PDB entry 6F2T | X-ray diffraction, 2.40 A resolution | chain A

Chain A:
Protein: Ectonucleotide pyrophosphatase/phosphodiesterase family member 3
Organism: Rattus norvegicus
Notes: EC 3.1.4.1, 3.6.1.9
UniProtKB: P97675 (ENPP3_RAT); numbering as in UniProt (aligned over 140-875)
Amino-acid sequence (749 residues; numbered 136 to 884; the number before each row is that of its first residue):
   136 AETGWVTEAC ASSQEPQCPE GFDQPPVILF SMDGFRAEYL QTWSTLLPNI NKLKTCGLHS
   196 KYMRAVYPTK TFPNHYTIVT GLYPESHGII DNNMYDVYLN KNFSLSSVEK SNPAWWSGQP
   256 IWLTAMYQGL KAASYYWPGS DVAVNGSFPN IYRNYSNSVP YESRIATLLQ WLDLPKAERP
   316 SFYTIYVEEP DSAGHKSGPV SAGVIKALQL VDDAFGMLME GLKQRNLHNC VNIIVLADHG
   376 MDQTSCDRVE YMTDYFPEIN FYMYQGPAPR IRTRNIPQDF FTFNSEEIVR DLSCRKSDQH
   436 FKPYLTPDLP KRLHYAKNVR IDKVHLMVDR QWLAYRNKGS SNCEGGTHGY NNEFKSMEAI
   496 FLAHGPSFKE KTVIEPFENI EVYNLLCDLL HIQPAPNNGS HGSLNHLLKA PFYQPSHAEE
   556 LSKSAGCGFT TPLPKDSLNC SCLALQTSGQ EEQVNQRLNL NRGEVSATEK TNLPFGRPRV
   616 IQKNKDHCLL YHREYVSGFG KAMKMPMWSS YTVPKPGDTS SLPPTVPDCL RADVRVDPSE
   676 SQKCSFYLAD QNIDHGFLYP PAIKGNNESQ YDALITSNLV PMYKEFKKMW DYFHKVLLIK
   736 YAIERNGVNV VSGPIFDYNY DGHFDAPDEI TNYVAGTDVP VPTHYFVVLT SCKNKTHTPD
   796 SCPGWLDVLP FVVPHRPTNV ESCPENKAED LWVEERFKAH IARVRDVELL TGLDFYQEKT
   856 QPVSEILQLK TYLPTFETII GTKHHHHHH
Disordered / not traced: 136-139, 147-150, 475-476, 580-587, 653-657, 685-687, 872-884
Sequence notes: expression tag (136-139, 876-884); variant Val201 (Met in P97675), Asn596 (Ser in P97675), Arg597 (Gly in P97675)
Curated features (UniProtKB/Swiss-Prot):
  - active site: Thr206 (Nucleophile)
  - binding site (Zn(2+)): Asp168, Thr206, Asp326, His330, Asp373, His374, His483
  - binding site (ATP): Lys205, Asn227, Asp276, Tyr290
  - binding site (Ca(2+)): Asp752, Asn754, Asp756, His758, Asp760
  - glycosylation (N-linked (GlcNAc...) asparagine): Asn237, Asn280, Asn289, Asn533, Asn574, Asn594, Asn702, Asn789
Disulfides: Cys145-Cys191, Cys153-Cys365, Cys381-Cys478, Cys429-Cys818, Cys562-Cys623, Cys575-Cys679, Cys577-Cys664, Cys787-Cys797
Glycans and other covalent adducts: N-acetylglucosamine (NAG) linked to Asn237, Asn280, Asn289, Asn533, Asn789
Metal / ion sites: Zn2+ site 1: Asp168, Thr206, Asp373, His374; Zn2+ site 2: Asp326, His330, His483 (together with phosphate ion); Ca2+: Asp752, Asn754, Asp756, His758, Asp760
Reported in the primary citation:
  - contacts within the chain: Lys452-Asn754 (hydrogen bond)
  - post-translational modification sites: Asn237, Asn280, Asn289, Asn533, Asn574, Asn702, Asn789
  - Ca2+ coordination: Asp752, Asn754, Asp756, His758, Asp760
  - binding site for phosphate ion: Thr206, Asn227
  - catalytic residues: Thr206 (proposed by the authors, not directly observed)
  - Zn2+ coordination: Asp168, Thr206, Asp326, His330, Asp373, His374, His483
  - mutagenesis - T206A, T379V (10-fold), G480A/G481A/G484A: decreased catalytic activity

In short:
Covalently linked N-acetylglucosamine: at Asn237, Asn280, Asn289, Asn533 and Asn789. The Zn2+ site 1 is built
by Asp168, Thr206, Asp373 and His374. UniProt lists active-site residue Thr206, 7 Zn2+-binding residues, 4
ATP-binding residues and 5 Ca2+-binding residues. From the paper: the catalytic residue Thr206; T206A, T379V
and G480A/G481A/G484A reduce catalytic activity.
Chain A is Ectonucleotide pyrophosphatase/phosphodiesterase family member 3 (Rattus norvegicus); the
structure, Crystal structure of ectonucleotide phosphodiesterase/pyrophosphatase-3 (NPP3), was determined by
X-ray diffraction together with 6F2V, 6F2Y, 6F30 and 6F33 from the same study.
